5MX8 - chain A; structure by X-ray diffraction, 2.40 A resolution.

== Chain A ==
Name: Purine nucleoside phosphorylase DeoD-type
Source organism: Helicobacter pylori
Notes: EC 2.4.2.1
Reference sequence: K2JXG0 (K2JXG0_HELPX); residue numbers follow UniProt; this construct covers 1-233
Sequence (233 residues; each row starts with the number of its first residue):
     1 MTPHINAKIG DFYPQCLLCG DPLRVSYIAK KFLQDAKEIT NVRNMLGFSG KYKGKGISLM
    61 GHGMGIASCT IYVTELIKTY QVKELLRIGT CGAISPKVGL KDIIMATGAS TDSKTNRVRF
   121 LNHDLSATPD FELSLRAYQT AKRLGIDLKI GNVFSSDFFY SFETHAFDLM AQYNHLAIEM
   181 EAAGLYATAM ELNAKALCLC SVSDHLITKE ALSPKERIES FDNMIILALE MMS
Sequence notes: conflict Thr107 (Ile in K2JXG0)
Small-molecule neighbours: hypoxanthine (HPA): Thr90, Cys91, Gly92, Phe158, Phe159, Ile178, Glu179, Met180, Ser203, Asp204, Leu206, Arg217

== Summary ==
Chain A binds hypoxanthine.
Chain A is Purine nucleoside phosphorylase DeoD-type (Helicobacter pylori); the structure, Crystal structure
of H. pylori purine nucleoside phosphorylase from clinical isolate HpPNP-3, was determined by X-ray
diffraction, deposited together with 5MX4 and 5MX6.
